8S7E - chains A and B; structure by electron microscopy, 3.40 A resolution.

Chain A:
Molecule: S-phase kinase-associated protein 1
Source organism: Homo sapiens
UniProt: P63208 (SKP1_HUMAN); residue numbers follow UniProt; this construct covers 2-163
Sequence (162 residues; row label = number of the first residue in the row):
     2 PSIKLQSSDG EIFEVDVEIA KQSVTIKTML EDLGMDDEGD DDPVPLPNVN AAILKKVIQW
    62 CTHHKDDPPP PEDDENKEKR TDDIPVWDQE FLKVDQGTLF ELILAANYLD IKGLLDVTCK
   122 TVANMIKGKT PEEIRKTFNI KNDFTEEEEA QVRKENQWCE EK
Unresolved in the structure: 2-15, 34-44, 73-78
Curated features (UniProtKB/Swiss-Prot):
  - modified residue: Thr-131 (Phosphothreonine)
  - cross-link: Lys-142 (Glycyl lysine isopeptide (Lys-Gly) (interchain with G-Cter in SUMO1))

Chain B:
Molecule: F-box only protein 22
Source organism: Homo sapiens
UniProt: Q8NEZ5 (FBX22_HUMAN); residues 12-403 here = UniProt positions 12-403
Sequence (395 residues; numbered 9 to 403; the number before each row is that of its first residue):
     9 GGSGSSVDPR STFVLSNLAE VVERVLTFLP AKALLRVACV CRLWRECVRR VLRTHRSVTW
    69 ISAGLAEAGH LEGHCLVRVV AEELENVRIL PHTVLYMADS ETFISLEECR GHKRARKRTS
   129 METALALEKL FPKQCQVLGI VTPGIVVTPM GSGSNRPQEI EIGESGFALL FPQIEGIKIQ
   189 PFHFIKDPKN LTLERHQLTE VGLLDNPELR VVLVFGYNCC KVGASNYLQQ VVSTFSDMNI
   249 ILAGGQVDNL SSLTSEKNPL DIDASGVVGL SFSGHRIQSA TVLLNEDVSD EKTAEAAMQR
   309 LKAANIPEHN TIGFMFACVG RGFQYYRAKG NVEADAFRKF FPSVPLFGFF GNGEIGCDRI
   369 VTGNFILRKC NEVKDDDLFH SYTTIMALIH LGSSK
Unresolved in the structure: 9-18, 110-125, 197-200, 227-234, 263-273, 373-383
Construct notes: expression tag (9-11)
Curated features (UniProtKB/Swiss-Prot):
  - modified residue: Thr-127 (Phosphothreonine), Ser-128 (Phosphoserine), Lys-194 (N6-acetyllysine)
  - mutagenesis: Thr-127 (T127A: Loss of EIF2AK4-induced cytoplasmic retention of FBXO22)

How chain A and chain B interact:
Pairs across the interface - 60 pairs, chain A then chain B:
  Glu-79(A) with Arg-96(B), hydrogen bond (backbone-side chain)
  Lys-80(A) with Phe-36(B); Arg-96(B)
  Arg-81(A) with Leu-37(B); Pro-38(B); Asn-94(B)
  Thr-82(A) with Phe-36(B)
  Phe-101(A) with Ser-19(B); Val-22(B)
  Ile-104(A) with Val-22(B), hydrophobic; Val-29(B), hydrophobic
  Leu-105(A) with Val-22(B), hydrophobic; Leu-26(B), hydrophobic
  Asn-108(A) with Glu-28(B), hydrogen bond; Arg-32(B), hydrogen bond
  Leu-116(A) with Arg-32(B)
  Asp-117(A) with Phe-36(B)
  Cys-120(A) with Val-33(B), hydrophobic; Phe-36(B), hydrophobic
  Lys-121(A) with Phe-36(B)
  Val-123(A) with Val-33(B), hydrophobic
  Ala-124(A) with Val-33(B); Phe-36(B)
  Ile-127(A) with Val-45(B), hydrophobic; Trp-52(B), hydrophobic
  Lys-128(A) with Phe-36(B); Leu-37(B)
  Pro-132(A) with Arg-44(B)
  Ile-135(A) with Val-45(B), hydrophobic
  Arg-136(A) with Cys-47(B), hydrogen bond (side chain-backbone); Val-48(B), hydrogen bond (side chain-backbone)
  Phe-139(A) with Ser-19(B); Leu-23(B), hydrophobic
  Ile-141(A) with Val-48(B), hydrophobic; Cys-49(B), hydrophobic
  Asp-144(A) with Val-48(B); Cys-49(B), hydrogen bond; Arg-50(B), hydrogen bond (backbone-side chain)
  Phe-145(A) with Cys-47(B); Cys-49(B); Arg-50(B)
  Glu-149(A) with Arg-50(B), salt bridge
  Glu-150(A) with Cys-47(B)
  Glu-156(A) with Arg-53(B), salt bridge
  Asn-157(A) with Leu-43(B); Arg-53(B), hydrogen bond
  Trp-159(A) with Lys-40(B); Leu-43(B), hydrophobic; Leu-92(B), hydrophobic; Pro-99(B); Leu-138(B), hydrogen bond (side chain-backbone); Phe-139(B); Pro-140(B)
  Cys-160(A) with Leu-43(B), hydrophobic; Arg-44(B)
  Glu-162(A) with Lys-40(B), hydrogen bond (backbone-side chain); Lys-137(B); Phe-139(B)
  Lys-163(A) with Lys-40(B); Arg-44(B), hydrogen bond (backbone-side chain)
Also at the interface, not in a pair above, chain A (34 interface residues in all): Lys-142, Val-153, Arg-154
Also at the interface, not in a pair above, chain B (34 interface residues in all): Thr-35, Ala-39, Ala-46, Leu-51, Leu-98

Summary:
Chain A and chain B each contribute 34 residues to their interface; the contacts include 11 hydrogen bonds and
2 salt bridges. Polar pairs include Glu-149(A)/Arg-50(B), Glu-156(A)/Arg-53(B) and Glu-79(A)/Arg-96(B).
Curated annotation (UniProt) lists one mutagenesis site on chain B.
Here chain A is S-phase kinase-associated protein 1 and chain B is F-box only protein 22, both from Homo
sapiens. Entry 8S7E (Cryo-EM structure of SKP1-FBXO22) was determined by electron microscopy, deposited
together with 8S7D, 9GP5, 9GR9 and 9GRA.
